5S5N - chains D and E of the 6 polymer chains in the assembly; structure by X-ray diffraction, 2.90 A resolution.

# Chain D
Molecule: Tubulin beta-2B chain
Organism: Bos taurus
UniProtKB: Q6B856 (TBB2B_BOVIN); the author numbering skips numbers that UniProt does not, so the offset changes along the chain: 1-42 = UniProt 1-42; 45-360 = UniProt 43-358; 369-455 = UniProt 359-445
Amino-acid sequence (445 residues; numbered 1 to 455; 10 numbers in that range are skipped by the numbering (no residue carries them; nothing is unmodelled there); the number before each row is that of its first residue):
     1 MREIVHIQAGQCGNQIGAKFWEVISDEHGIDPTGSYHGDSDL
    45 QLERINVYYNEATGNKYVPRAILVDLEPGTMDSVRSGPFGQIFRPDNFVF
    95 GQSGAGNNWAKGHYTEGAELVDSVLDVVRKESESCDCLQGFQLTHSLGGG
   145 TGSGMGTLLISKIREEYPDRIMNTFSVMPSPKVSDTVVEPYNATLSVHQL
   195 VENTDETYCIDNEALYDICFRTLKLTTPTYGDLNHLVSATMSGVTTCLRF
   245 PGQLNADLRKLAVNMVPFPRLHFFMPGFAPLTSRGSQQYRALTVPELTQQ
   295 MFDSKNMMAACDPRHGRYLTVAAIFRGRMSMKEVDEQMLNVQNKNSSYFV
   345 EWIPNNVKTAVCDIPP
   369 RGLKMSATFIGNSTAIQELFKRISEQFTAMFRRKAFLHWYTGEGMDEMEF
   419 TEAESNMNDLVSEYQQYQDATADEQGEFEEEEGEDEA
Unresolved in the structure: 277-282, 442-455
Ion coordination: Mg2+: Q11 (together with GDP)
Small-molecule neighbours: GDP (guanosine-5'-diphosphate): G10, Q11, C12, Q15, I16, D69, E71, A99, N101, S140, G142, G143, G144, T145, G146, V171, P173, V177, S178, E183, N206, L209, Y224, L227, N228, V231
Swiss-Prot annotation at these positions:
  - motif: M1 to I4 (MREI motif)
  - binding site (GTP): Q11, E71, S140, G144, T145, G146, N206, N228
  - binding site (Mg(2+)): E71
  - modified residue: S40 (Phosphoserine), T57 (Phosphothreonine), K60 (N6-acetyllysine), S174 (Phosphoserine), T287 (Phosphothreonine), T292 (Phosphothreonine), R320 (Omega-N-methylarginine), E448 (5-glutamyl polyglutamate)
  - cross-link (Glycyl lysine isopeptide (Lys-Gly)): K60 (interchain with G-Cter in ubiquitin), K326 (interchain with G-Cter in ubiquitin)

# Chain E
Molecule: Stathmin-4
Organism: Rattus norvegicus
UniProtKB: P63043 (STMN4_RAT); residues 5-145 here correspond to UniProt positions 49-189 (UniProt number = residue number + 44)
Amino-acid sequence (143 residues; numbered 3 to 145; the number before each row is that of its first residue):
     3 MADMEVIELNKCTSGQSFEVILKPPSFDGVPEFNASLPRRRDPSLEEIQK
    53 KLEAAEERRKYQEAELLKHLAEKREHEREVIQKAIEENNNFIKMAKEKLA
   103 QKMESNKENREAHLAAMLERLQEKDKHAEEVRKNKELKEEASR
Unresolved in the structure: 3-5, 28-43, 144-145
Sequence notes: initiating methionine (3); expression tag (4)
Swiss-Prot annotation at these positions:
  - modified residue: S46 (Phosphoserine)

# Chain D / chain E interface
Pairs across the interface (28; chain D residue first):
  Y108(D) with H129(E), hydrogen bond; A130(E), hydrophobic; V133(E), hydrophobic; R134(E), hydrogen bond (backbone-side chain)
  T109(D) with K137(E)
  A112(D) with R134(E)
  S155(D) with L123(E); K126(E)
  K156(D) with D127(E), salt bridge
  R158(D) with L123(E)
  E159(D) with L120(E); L123(E); Q124(E); D127(E)
  P162(D) with L116(E), hydrophobic; M119(E), hydrophobic
  D163(D) with R112(E)
  Q193(D) with K126(E), hydrogen bond
  N197(D) with L123(E)
  T409(D) with K140(E), hydrogen bond (backbone-side chain)
  G410(D) with K137(E); K140(E)
  E411(D) with V133(E); K137(E), salt bridge
  G412(D) with V133(E); N136(E)
  M413(D) with V133(E)
  E417(D) with H129(E), salt bridge
Other interface residues (no listed pair), chain D (19 interface residues in all): H107, E113

# In short
19 residues of chain D face 15 of chain E across their interface, with 4 hydrogen bonds and 3 salt bridges.
Among the polar pairs are K156(D)-D127(E), E411(D)-K137(E) and E417(D)-H129(E). Chain D binds GDP.
Chain D is Tubulin beta-2B chain (Bos taurus) and chain E is Stathmin-4 (Rattus norvegicus); the structure,
Tubulin-Z165170770-complex, was determined by X-ray diffraction, deposited together with 5S4L, 5S4M, 5S4N,
5S4O, 5S4P, 5S4Q and 52 further entries.
